PDB entry 6VN4 | X-ray diffraction, 2.69 A resolution | chain A

Chain A:
Protein: Ubiquitin carboxyl-terminal hydrolase 7
From: Homo sapiens
Notes: EC 3.4.19.12
UniProt: Q93009 (UBP7_HUMAN); residues 207-555 here = UniProt positions 207-555
Amino-acid sequence (350 residues; row label = number of the first residue in the row):
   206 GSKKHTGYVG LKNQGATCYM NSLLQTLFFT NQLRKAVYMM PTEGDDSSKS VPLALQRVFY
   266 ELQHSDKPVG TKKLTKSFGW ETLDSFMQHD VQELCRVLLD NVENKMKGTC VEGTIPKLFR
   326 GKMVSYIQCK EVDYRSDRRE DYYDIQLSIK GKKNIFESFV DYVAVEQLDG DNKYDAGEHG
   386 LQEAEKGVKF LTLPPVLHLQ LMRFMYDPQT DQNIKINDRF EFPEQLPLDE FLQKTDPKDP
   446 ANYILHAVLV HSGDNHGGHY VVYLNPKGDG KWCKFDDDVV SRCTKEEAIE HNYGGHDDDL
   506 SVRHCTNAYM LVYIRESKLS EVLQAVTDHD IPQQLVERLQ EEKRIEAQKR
Unresolved in the structure: 206, 501-508
Differences from the reference sequence: expression tag (206)
Ligand contacts: R4D (3-({4-hydroxy-1-[(2R)-2-methyl-3-phenylpropanoyl]piperidin-4-yl}methyl)quinazolin-4(3H)-one): Tyr-224, Met-292, His-294, Asp-295, Val-296, Gln-297, Gln-351, Gln-405, Leu-406, Met-407, Arg-408, Phe-409, Lys-420, His-456, Asn-460, His-461, Tyr-465, Tyr-514
Swiss-Prot annotation at these positions:
  - active site: Cys-223 (Nucleophile), His-464 (Proton acceptor)

Overview:
Bound to chain A: compound R4D. Curated annotation (UniProt) lists active-site residues Cys-223 and His-464.
Chain A is Ubiquitin carboxyl-terminal hydrolase 7 (Homo sapiens); the structure, USP7 in complex with ligand
compound 1, was determined by X-ray diffraction (same publication as 6VN2, 6VN3, 6VN5 and 6VN6).
